7Z4W - chains 1 and 2 of the 30 polymer chains in the assembly; structure by electron microscopy, 2.70 A resolution.

== Chain 1 (and 2) ==
Name: Head completion protein gp16
From: Bacillus subtilis
Notes: chain 2 of this document is another copy of the same molecule, construct and numbering; everything in this record applies to it too
UniProt: O48446 (HCP16_BPSPP); residue numbers follow UniProt; this construct covers 1-109
Sequence (109 residues; each row starts with the number of its first residue):
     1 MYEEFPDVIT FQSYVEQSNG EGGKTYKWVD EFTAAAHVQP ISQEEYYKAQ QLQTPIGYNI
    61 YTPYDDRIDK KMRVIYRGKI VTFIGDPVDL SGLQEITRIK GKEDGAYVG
What the authors report for this chain:
  - conformationally variable residues (order/disorder transition): Q43 to Q51
  - self-association interface (contacts with another copy of this molecule); pairs are residue here / residue on that copy: Y47-E45, Q43

== Chain 1 / chain 2 interface ==
Contacting residue pairs (16; chain 1 residue first):
  H37(1) with S91(2), hydrogen bond (side chain-backbone)
  P40(1) with V88(2), hydrophobic; D89(2); G92(2)
  Q43(1) with E45(2), hydrogen bond; N59(2); Y61(2); R98(2)
  Y46(1) with K100(2)
  Y47(1) with E45(2), hydrogen bond; K48(2); A49(2), hydrophobic; L52(2), hydrophobic; I56(2)
  R77(1) with G92(2); Q94(2), hydrogen bond
Interface residues without a listed pair, chain 1 (9 interface residues in all): V38, Q39, Q50
Interface residues without a listed pair, chain 2 (15 interface residues in all): L93

== Overview ==
9 residues of chain 1 and 15 residues of chain 2 are in contact, with 4 hydrogen bonds. Among the polar pairs
are H37(1)-S91(2), Q43(1)-E45(2) and Y47(1)-E45(2). From the paper: conformational variability at Q43(1); a
self-association interface involving Q43(1) and Y47(1).
Both chains are Head completion protein gp16 (Bacillus subtilis). Entry 7Z4W (gp6/gp15/gp16 connector complex
of bacteriophage SPP1) was determined by electron microscopy.
